Entry 6TSU (electron microscopy, 3.42 A resolution); this record covers chains Y4 and O4 of the 42 polymer chains in the assembly.

Chain Y4 (and O4):
Protein: Major capsid protein Rcc01687
Organism: Rhodobacter capsulatus DE442
Notes: chain O4 of this document is another copy of the same molecule, construct and numbering; everything in this record applies to it too
UniProt: D5ATZ3 (D5ATZ3_RHOCB); residues 1-386 here correspond to UniProt positions 13-398 (UniProt number = residue number + 12)
Amino-acid sequence (386 residues; numbered 1 to 386; the number before each row is that of its first residue):
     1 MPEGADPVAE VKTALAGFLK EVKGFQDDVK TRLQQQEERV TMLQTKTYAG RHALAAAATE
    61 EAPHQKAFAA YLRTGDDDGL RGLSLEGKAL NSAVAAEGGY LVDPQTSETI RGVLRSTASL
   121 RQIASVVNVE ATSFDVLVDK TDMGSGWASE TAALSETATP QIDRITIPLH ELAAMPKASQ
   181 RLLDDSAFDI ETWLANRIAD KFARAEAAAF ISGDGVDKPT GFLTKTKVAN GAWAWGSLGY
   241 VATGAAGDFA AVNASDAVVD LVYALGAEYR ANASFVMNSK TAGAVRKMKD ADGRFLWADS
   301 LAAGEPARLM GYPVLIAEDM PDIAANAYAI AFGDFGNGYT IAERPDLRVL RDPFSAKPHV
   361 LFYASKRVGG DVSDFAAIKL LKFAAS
Disordered / not traced: 1-88, 386

How chain Y4 and chain O4 interact:
Residue-residue contacts (7; chain Y4 residue first):
  S179(Y4) with E150(O4), hydrogen bond
  R181(Y4) with A148(O4), hydrogen bond (side chain-backbone); S149(O4), hydrogen bond (side chain-backbone); E150(O4), salt bridge
  L182(Y4) with E150(O4)
  P358(Y4) with E150(O4); A153(O4)
Also at the interface, not in a pair above, chain Y4 (6 interface residues in all): K357, H359
Also at the interface, not in a pair above, chain O4 (6 interface residues in all): T151, A152

In short:
Chain Y4 and chain O4 each contribute 6 residues to their interface; the contacts include 3 hydrogen bonds and
1 salt bridge. Among the polar pairs are R181(Y4)-E150(O4), S179(Y4)-E150(O4) and R181(Y4)-A148(O4).
Both chains are Major capsid protein Rcc01687 (Rhodobacter capsulatus DE442). Entry 6TSU (Capsid of empty GTA
particle computed with C5 symmetry) was determined by electron microscopy (same publication as 6TB9, 6TBA,
6TE8, 6TE9, 6TEB, 6TEH and 3 further entries).
